7KBD - chains B and J of the 10 polymer chains in the assembly; structure by electron microscopy, 3.38 A resolution.

Chain B:
Name: Histone H4
From: Xenopus laevis
UniProtKB: P62799 (H4_XENLA); residues 0-102 here correspond to UniProt positions 1-103 (UniProt number = residue number + 1)
Amino-acid sequence (103 residues; each row starts with the number of its first residue; numbering starts at 0):
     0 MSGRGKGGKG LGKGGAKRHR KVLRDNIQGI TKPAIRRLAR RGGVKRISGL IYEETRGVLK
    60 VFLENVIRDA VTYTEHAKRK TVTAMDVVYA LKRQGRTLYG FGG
Unresolved in the structure: 0-18, 102

Chain J:
Molecule: 151-nt DNA strand
From: Xenopus laevis
Sequence (151 nucleotides; numbered 1 to 151; the number before each row is that of its first residue):
     1 TATCACAATC CCGGTGCCGA GGCCGCTCAA TTGGTCGTAG ACAGCTCTAG CACCGCTTAA
    61 ACGCACGTAC GCGCTGTCCC CCGCGTTTTA ACCGCCAAGG GGATTACTCC CTAGTCTCCA
   121 GGCACGTGTC AGATATAGAT TGTGATATCC T

How chain B and chain J interact:
Pairs across the interface (10):
  Arg35(B) - DC82(J)  salt bridge to the phosphate
  Arg45(B) - DC81(J)  hydrogen bond to the sugar
  Arg45(B) - DC82(J)  phosphate contact
  Ile46(B) - DC81(J)  sugar contact
  Ile46(B) - DC82(J)  hydrogen bond to the phosphate
  Ser47(B) - DC81(J)  phosphate contact
  Gly48(B) - DC81(J)  hydrogen bond to the phosphate
  Arg78(B) - DG102(J)  phosphate contact
  Lys79(B) - DG102(J)  hydrogen bond to the phosphate
  Thr80(B) - DG102(J)  hydrogen bond to the phosphate
Also at the interface, not in a pair above, chain B (9 interface residues in all): Lys77
Also at the interface, not in a pair above, chain J (4 interface residues in all): DG101

Summary:
The interface between chain B and chain J involves 9 residues on one side and 4 on the other, with 5 hydrogen
bonds and 1 salt bridge. Polar pairs include Arg45(B)-DC81(J), Ile46(B)-DC82(J) and Gly48(B)-DC81(J).
Chain B is Histone H4 and chain J is a 151-nt DNA strand, both from Xenopus laevis; the structure, Nucleosome
in interphase chromosome formed in Xenopus egg extract (oligo fraction), was determined by electron
microscopy, deposited together with 7KBE and 7KBF.
